7LX3 - chains A and B of the 9 polymer chains in the assembly; structure by electron microscopy, 3.45 A resolution.

Chain A (and B):
Molecule: Env glycoprotein gp160
From: Human immunodeficiency virus 1
Notes: chain B of this document is another copy of the same molecule, construct and numbering; everything in this record applies to it too
Sequence (658 residues; numbered -6 to 664 plus 37 insertion-coded residues; 50 numbers in that range are skipped by the numbering (no residue carries them; nothing is unmodelled there); the number before each row is that of its first residue; a row labelled like 184A-184G holds insertion residues (184A, then the next letters in order); numbers below 1 keep their minus sign (Met-6 is residue -6)):
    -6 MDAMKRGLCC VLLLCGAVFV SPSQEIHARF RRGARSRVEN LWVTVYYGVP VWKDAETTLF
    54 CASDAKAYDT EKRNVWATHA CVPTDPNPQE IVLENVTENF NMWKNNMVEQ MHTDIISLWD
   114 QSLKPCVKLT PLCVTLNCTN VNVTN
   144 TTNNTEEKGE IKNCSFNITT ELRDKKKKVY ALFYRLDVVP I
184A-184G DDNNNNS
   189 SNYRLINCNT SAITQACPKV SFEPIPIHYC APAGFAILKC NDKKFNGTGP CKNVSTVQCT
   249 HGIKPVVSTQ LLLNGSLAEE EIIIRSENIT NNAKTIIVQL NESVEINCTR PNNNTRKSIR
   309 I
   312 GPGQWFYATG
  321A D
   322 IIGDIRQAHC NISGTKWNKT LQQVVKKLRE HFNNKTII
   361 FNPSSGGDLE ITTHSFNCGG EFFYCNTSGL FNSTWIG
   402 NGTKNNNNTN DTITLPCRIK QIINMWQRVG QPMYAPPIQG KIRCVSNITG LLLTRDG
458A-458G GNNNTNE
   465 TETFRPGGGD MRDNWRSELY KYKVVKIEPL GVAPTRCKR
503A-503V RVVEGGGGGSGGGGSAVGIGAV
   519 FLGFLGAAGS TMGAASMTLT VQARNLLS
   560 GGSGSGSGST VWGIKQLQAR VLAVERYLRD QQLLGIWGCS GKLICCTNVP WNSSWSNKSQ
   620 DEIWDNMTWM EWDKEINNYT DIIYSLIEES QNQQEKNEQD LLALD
Disordered / not traced: -6 to 31, 58-64, 144-152, 184A-184G, 402-411, 458A-458G, 503A-503V, 560-571, 653-664
Cystine bridges: Cys54-Cys74, Cys119-Cys205, Cys126-Cys196, Cys131-Cys157, Cys218-Cys247, Cys228-Cys239, Cys296-Cys331, Cys378-Cys445, Cys385-Cys418, Cys501-Cys605, Cys598-Cys604
Covalent attachments: N-acetylglucosamine (NAG) linked to Asn88, Asn130, Asn160, Asn190, Asn197, Asn234, Asn241, Asn262, Asn276, Asn289, Asn295, Asn301, Asn339, Asn386, Asn392, Asn448, Asn611; glycan linked to Asn138, Asn332
Reported in the primary citation:
  - contacts within the chain: Lys46-Asp632, Lys617-Glu634

Interface between chain A and chain B:
Contacting residue pairs (36):
  Thr123(A) with Arg166(B), hydrogen bond (backbone-side chain)
  Pro124(A) with Arg166(B)
  Cys126(A) with Glu164(B); Leu165(B); Arg166(B), hydrogen bond (backbone-backbone)
  Val127(A) with Asp167(B)
  Thr128(A) with Leu165(B); Asp167(B)
  Arg192(A) with Glu164(B), salt bridge; Leu165(B)
  Cys196(A) with Glu164(B); Pro313(B)
  Asn197(A) with Glu164(B); Arg308(B)
  Thr198(A) with Pro313(B); Gly314(B)
  Ser199(A) with Pro313(B)
  Ile573(A) with Ile573(B), hydrophobic; Leu576(B), hydrophobic
  Leu576(A) with Leu576(B), hydrophobic
  Gln577(A) with Leu576(B)
  Val580(A) with Val580(B), hydrophobic
  Leu581(A) with Arg579(B)
  Glu584(A) with Arg579(B), salt bridge
  Leu587(A) with Leu545(B); Val583(B), hydrophobic
  Arg588(A) with Ser546(B), hydrogen bond (side chain-backbone)
  Gln591(A) with Ala541(B), hydrogen bond (side chain-backbone); Arg542(B); Leu545(B); Tyr586(B)
  Gly594(A) with Gly600(B)
  Ile595(A) with Arg542(B)
  Ser599(A) with Gly600(B)
  Glu647(A) with Thr538(B); Arg542(B), salt bridge
Other interface residues (no listed pair), chain A (27 interface residues in all): Ile184, Ala200, Val583, Leu592
Other interface residues (no listed pair), chain B (22 interface residues in all): Lys168, Leu587, Ser599

Summary:
27 residues of chain A and 22 residues of chain B are in contact; the contacts include 4 hydrogen bonds and 3
salt bridges. Polar pairs include Arg192(A)-Glu164(B), Glu584(A)-Arg579(B) and Glu647(A)-Arg542(B). From the
paper: contacts within the chain involving Lys46(A), Asp632(A) and Lys617(A) among others.
Chain A and chain B are both Env glycoprotein gp160 (Human immunodeficiency virus 1); the structure, Cryo-EM
structure of EDC-crosslinked ConSOSL.UFO.664 (ConS-EDC) in complex with bNAb PGT122, was determined by
electron microscopy together with 7LX2, 7LXM and 7LXN from the same study.
